1OKO - chains A and C of the 4 polymer chains in the assembly; structure by X-ray diffraction, 1.60 A resolution.

[Chain A (and C)]
Molecule: Pa-I galactophilic lectin
From: Pseudomonas aeruginosa
Notes: chain C of this document is another copy of the same molecule, construct and numbering; everything in this record applies to it too
UniProtKB: Q05097 (PA1L_PSEAE); numbering as in UniProt (aligned over 1-121)
Chain sequence (121 residues; numbered 1 to 121; the number before each row is that of its first residue):
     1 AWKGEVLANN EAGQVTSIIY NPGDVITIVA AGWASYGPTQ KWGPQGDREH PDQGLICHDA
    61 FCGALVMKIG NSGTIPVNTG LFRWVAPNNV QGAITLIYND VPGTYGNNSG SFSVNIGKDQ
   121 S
Metal / ion sites: Ca2+: Tyr36, Asp100, Thr104, Asn107, Asn108 (together with beta-D-galactopyranose)
Residues lining bound ligands: beta-D-galactopyranose (GAL): Tyr36, Gly37, Pro38, His50, Pro51, Gln53, Cys62, Asp100, Val101, Thr104, Asn107
Reported in the primary citation:
  - Ca2+ coordination: Tyr36, Asp100, Thr104, Asn107, Asn108
  - binding site for beta-D-galactopyranose: Tyr36, His50, Pro51, Gln53, Asp100, Val101, Thr104, Asn107

[How chain A and chain C interact]
Pairs across the interface (7):
  Arg83(A) with Gln120(C); Ser121(C), hydrogen bond (side chain-backbone)
  Asp119(A) with Gln120(C), hydrogen bond
  Gln120(A) with Arg83(C), hydrogen bond; Asp119(C); Gln120(C), hydrogen bond (backbone-side chain)
  Ser121(A) with Arg83(C), hydrogen bond (backbone-side chain)

[Summary]
The chain A/chain C interface involves 4 residues from each chain; the contacts include 5 hydrogen bonds.
Polar pairs include Arg83(A)-Ser121(C), Asp119(A)-Gln120(C) and Gln120(A)-Arg83(C). Chain A binds
beta-D-galactopyranose. From the paper: a binding site for beta-D-galactopyranose at Tyr36(A), His50(A) and
Pro51(A) among others; Ca2+ coordination by Tyr36(A), Asp100(A) and Thr104(A) among others.
Both chains are Pa-I galactophilic lectin (Pseudomonas aeruginosa). Entry 1OKO (Crystal structure of
Pseudomonas Aeruginosa Lectin 1 complexed with galactose at 1.6 A resolution) was determined by X-ray
diffraction, deposited together with 1UOJ.
